Entry 7U60 (X-ray diffraction, 2.55 A resolution); this record covers chains B and M of the 5 polymer chains in the assembly.

== Chain B ==
Protein: Integrin beta-3
Organism: Homo sapiens
UniProt: P05106 (ITB3_HUMAN); residues 1-471 here correspond to UniProt positions 27-497 (UniProt number = residue number + 26)
Chain sequence (471 residues; each row starts with the number of its first residue):
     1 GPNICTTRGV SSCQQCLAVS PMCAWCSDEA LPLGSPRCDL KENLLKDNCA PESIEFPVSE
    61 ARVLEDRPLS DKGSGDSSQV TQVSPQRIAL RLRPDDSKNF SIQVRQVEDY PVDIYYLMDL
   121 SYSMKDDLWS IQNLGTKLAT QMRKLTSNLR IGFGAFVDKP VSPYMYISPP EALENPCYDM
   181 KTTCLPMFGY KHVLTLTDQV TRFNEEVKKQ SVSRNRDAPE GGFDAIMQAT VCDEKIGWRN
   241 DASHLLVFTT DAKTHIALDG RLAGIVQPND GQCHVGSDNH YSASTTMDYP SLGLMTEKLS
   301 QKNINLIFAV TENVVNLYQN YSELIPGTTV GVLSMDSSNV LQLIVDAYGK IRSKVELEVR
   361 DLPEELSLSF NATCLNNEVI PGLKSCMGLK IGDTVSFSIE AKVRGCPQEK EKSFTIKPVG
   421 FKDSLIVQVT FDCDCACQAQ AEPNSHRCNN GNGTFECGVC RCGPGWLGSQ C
Not modelled in the structure: 1-2, 467-471
Swiss-Prot annotation at these positions:
  - region: Cys-177 to Cys-184 (Involved in CX3CL1-, NRG1-, FGF1- and IGF1-binding), Gln-267 to Met-287 (CX3CL1-binding)
  - binding site (Mg(2+)): Ser-121, Ser-123, Glu-220
  - binding site (Ca(2+)): Ser-123, Asp-126, Asp-127, Asp-158, Asn-215, Asp-217, Pro-219, Glu-220, Asp-251, Met-335
  - glycosylation (N-linked (GlcNAc...) asparagine): Asn-99, Asn-320, Asn-371, Asn-452
Disulfides: Cys-5/Cys-23, Cys-13/Cys-435, Cys-16/Cys-38, Cys-26/Cys-49, Cys-177/Cys-184, Cys-232/Cys-273, Cys-374/Cys-386, Cys-406/Cys-433, Cys-437/Cys-457, Cys-448/Cys-460
Glycans and other covalent adducts: N-acetylglucosamine (NAG) linked to Asn-99, Asn-320, Asn-371
Bound ions: Mn2+ site 1: Ser-121, Ser-123, Glu-220 (shared with Asp-3(M) of chain M); Mn2+ site 2: Asp-126, Asp-127, Met-335; Mn2+ site 3: Asp-158, Asn-215, Asp-217, Pro-219, Glu-220
Reported in the primary citation:
  - mutagenesis - N305T (6-fold): increased binding to FITC-echistatin

== Chain M ==
Protein: Arg-gly-asp-dpn-val
Chain sequence (5 residues; each row starts with the number of its first residue):
     1 RGDFV
Modified residues: Phe-4 (D-phenylalanine; DPN)
Glycans and other covalent adducts: covalent link Arg-1/Val-5
Bound ions: Mn2+: Asp-3 (shared with Ser-121(B), Ser-123(B), Glu-220(B) of chain B)

== Interface between chain B and chain M ==
Pairs across the interface - 12 pairs, chain B then chain M:
  Ser-121(B) with Asp-3(M), hydrogen bond
  Tyr-122(B) with Asp-3(M), hydrogen bond (backbone-side chain); Phe-4(M)
  Ser-123(B) with Asp-3(M), hydrogen bond
  Arg-214(B) with Asp-3(M)
  Asn-215(B) with Asp-3(M), hydrogen bond
  Arg-216(B) with Gly-2(M); Asp-3(M), hydrogen bond (backbone-backbone)
  Asp-217(B) with Asp-3(M)
  Ala-218(B) with Gly-2(M); Asp-3(M)
  Glu-220(B) with Asp-3(M)
Other interface residues (no listed pair), chain B (10 interface residues in all): Ser-213
Other interface residues (no listed pair), chain M (4 interface residues in all): Arg-1

== Overview ==
Chain B and chain M form an interface of 10 and 4 residues respectively, with 5 hydrogen bonds. Among the
polar pairs are Ser-121(B)/Asp-3(M), Tyr-122(B)/Asp-3(M) and Ser-123(B)/Asp-3(M). Covalently linked
N-acetylglucosamine: at Asn-99(B), Asn-320(B) and Asn-371(B). The paper reports that N305T of chain B
increases binding to FITC-echistatin.
Chain B is Integrin beta-3 (Homo sapiens) and chain M is Arg-gly-asp-dpn-val; the structure, Integrin alpha
IIB beta3 complex with cRGDfV, was determined by X-ray diffraction (same publication as 7L8P, 7TCT, 7TD8,
7THO, 7TMZ, 7TPD and 15 further entries).
